1HF0 - chains B and M of the 4 polymer chains in the assembly; structure by X-ray diffraction, 2.70 A resolution.

# Chain B
Molecule: Octamer-binding transcription factor 1
From: Homo sapiens
Notes: fragment: dna-binding domain
Reference sequence: P14859 (OCT1_HUMAN); the author numbering skips numbers that UniProt does not, so the offset changes along the chain: 1-100 = UniProt 280-379; 102-160 = UniProt 380-438
Chain sequence (159 residues; each row starts with the number of its first residue; note: 1 number in that range is skipped by the numbering (no residue carries it; nothing is unmodelled there)):
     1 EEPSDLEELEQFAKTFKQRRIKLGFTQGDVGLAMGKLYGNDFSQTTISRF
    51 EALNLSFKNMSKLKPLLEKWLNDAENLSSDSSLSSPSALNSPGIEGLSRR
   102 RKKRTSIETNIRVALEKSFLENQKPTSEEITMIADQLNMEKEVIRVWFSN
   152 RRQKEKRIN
Unresolved in the structure: 1-5, 76-100, 160
Differences from the reference sequence: engineered mutation Ser61 (Cys340 in P14859), Ser150 (Cys428 in P14859)
Curated features (UniProtKB/Swiss-Prot):
  - DNA-binding region: Arg100 to Asn160 (Homeobox)
  - modified residue (Phosphoserine): Ser4, Ser107
What the authors report for this chain:
  - binding site for the 22-nt DNA strand (chain M): Arg20, Gln44, Thr45, Arg49, Arg102, Arg105, Ser107, Asn151, Gln154
  - self-association interface (contacts with another copy of this molecule); pairs are residue here / residue on that copy: Asp29-Lys104 (salt bridge), Glu109-Lys22 (salt bridge)
  - mutagenesis - I21Y: abolished binding to PORE
  - mutagenesis - I21Y: unchanged binding to MORE
  - post-translational modification sites: Ser107 (citing earlier work)
  - mutagenesis - S107E: abolished binding to DNA
  - mutagenesis - I159D/N160A: abolished binding to MORE
  - mutagenesis - I159D/N160A: unchanged binding to PORE

# Chain M
Molecule: 22-nt DNA strand
Sequence (22 nucleotides; row label = number of the first residue in the row):
     1 CACATTTGAAAGGCAAATGGAG

# How chain B and chain M interact
Contacting residue pairs (28):
  Asp41(B) - DG8(M)  phosphate contact
  Phe42(B) - DG8(M)  phosphate contact
  Ser43(B) - DG8(M)  hydrogen bond to the phosphate
  Gln44(B) - DA10(M)  base contact
  Gln44(B) - DA11(M)  base contact
  Thr45(B) - DG8(M)  base contact
  Thr45(B) - DA9(M)  hydrogen bond to the base
  Thr45(B) - DA10(M)  base contact
  Thr46(B) - DT7(M)  sugar contact
  Thr46(B) - DG8(M)  hydrogen bond to the phosphate
  Arg49(B) - DT7(M)  base contact
  Arg49(B) - DG8(M)  hydrogen bond to the base
  Ser56(B) - DT6(M)  hydrogen bond to the phosphate
  Asn59(B) - DT7(M)  hydrogen bond to the phosphate
  Lys62(B) - DT7(M)  salt bridge to the phosphate
  Arg102(B) - DT6(M)  base contact
  Arg102(B) - DT7(M)  hydrogen bond to the sugar
  Arg105(B) - DG8(M)  base contact
  Arg105(B) - DA9(M)  sugar contact
  Ser107(B) - DA9(M)  phosphate contact
  Ser107(B) - DA10(M)  hydrogen bond to the phosphate
  Lys125(B) - DC1(M)  hydrogen bond to the phosphate
  Lys125(B) - DA2(M)  salt bridge to the phosphate
  Ser150(B) - DA2(M)  phosphate contact
  Arg153(B) - DA2(M)  salt bridge to the phosphate
  Gln154(B) - DC3(M)  base contact
  Gln154(B) - DA4(M)  base contact
  Lys157(B) - DC3(M)  salt bridge to the phosphate
Interface residues without a listed pair, chain B (19 interface residues in all): Lys104

# Overview
Chain B and chain M form an interface of 19 and 10 residues respectively; the contacts include 9 hydrogen
bonds and 4 salt bridges. Polar pairs include Thr45(B)-DA9(M), Arg49(B)-DG8(M) and Arg102(B)-DT7(M). The paper
reports a binding site for the 22-nt DNA strand (chain M) at Arg20(B), Gln44(B) and Thr45(B) among others;
I21Y of chain B abolishes binding to PORE; 3 substitutions were tested in all.
Here chain B is Octamer-binding transcription factor 1 (Homo sapiens) and chain M is a 22-nt DNA strand. Entry
1HF0 (Crystal structure of the DNA-binding domain of Oct-1 bound to DNA as a dimer) was determined by X-ray
diffraction, deposited together with 1E3O.
